PDB entry 9JYY | electron microscopy, 3.00 A resolution | chains G and I of the 28 polymer chains in the assembly

Chain G:
Molecule: Internal virion protein gp15
From: Escherichia phage T7
Amino-acid sequence (747 residues; row label = number of the first residue in the row):
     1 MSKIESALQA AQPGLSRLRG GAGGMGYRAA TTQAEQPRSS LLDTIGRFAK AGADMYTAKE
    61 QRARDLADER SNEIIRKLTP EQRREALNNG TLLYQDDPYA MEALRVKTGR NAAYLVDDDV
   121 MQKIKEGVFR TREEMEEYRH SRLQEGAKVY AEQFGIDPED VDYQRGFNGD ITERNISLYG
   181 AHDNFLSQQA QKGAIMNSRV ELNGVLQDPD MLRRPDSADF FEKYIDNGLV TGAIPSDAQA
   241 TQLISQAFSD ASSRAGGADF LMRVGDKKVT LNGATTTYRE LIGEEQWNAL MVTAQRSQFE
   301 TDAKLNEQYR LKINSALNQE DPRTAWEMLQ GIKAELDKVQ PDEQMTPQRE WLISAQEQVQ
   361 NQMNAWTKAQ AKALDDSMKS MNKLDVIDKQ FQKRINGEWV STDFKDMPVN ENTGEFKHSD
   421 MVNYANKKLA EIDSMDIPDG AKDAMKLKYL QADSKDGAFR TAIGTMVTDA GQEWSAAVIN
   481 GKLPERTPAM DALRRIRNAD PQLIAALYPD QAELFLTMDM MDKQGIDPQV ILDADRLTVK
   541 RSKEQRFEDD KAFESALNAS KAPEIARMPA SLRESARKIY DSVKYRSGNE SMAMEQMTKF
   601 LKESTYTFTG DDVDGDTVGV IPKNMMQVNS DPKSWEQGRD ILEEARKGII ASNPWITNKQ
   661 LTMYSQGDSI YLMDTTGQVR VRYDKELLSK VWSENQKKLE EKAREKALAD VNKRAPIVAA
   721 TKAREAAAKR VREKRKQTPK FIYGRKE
Not modelled in the structure: 1-40, 712-747

Chain I:
Molecule: Peptidoglycan transglycosylase gp16
From: Escherichia phage T7
Notes: EC 4.2.2.-
Reference sequence: P03726 (EXLYS_BPT7); residue numbers follow UniProt; this construct covers 1-1318
Amino-acid sequence (1318 residues; numbered 1 to 1318; the number before each row is that of its first residue):
     1 MDKYDKNVPS DYDGLFQKAA DANGVSYDLL RKVAWTESRF VPTAKSKTGP LGMMQFTKAT
    61 AKALGLRVTD GPDDDRLNPE LAINAAAKQL AGLVGKFDGD ELKAALAYNQ GEGRLGNPQL
   121 EAYSKGDFAS ISEEGRNYMR NLLDVAKSPM AGQLETFGGI TPKGKGIPAE VGLAGIGHKQ
   181 KVTQELPEST SFDVKGIEQE ATAKPFAKDF WETHGETLDE YNSRSTFFGF KNAAEAELSN
   241 SVAGMAFRAG RLDNGFDVFK DTITPTRWNS HIWTPEELEK IRTEVKNPAY INVVTGGSPE
   301 NLDDLIKLAN ENFENDSRAA EAGLGAKLSA GIIGAGVDPL SYVPMVGVTG KGFKLINKAL
   361 VVGAESAALN VASEGLRTSV AGGDADYAGA ALGGFVFGAG MSAISDAVAA GLKRSKPEAE
   421 FDNEFIGPMM RLEARETARN ANSADLSRMN TENMKFEGEH NGVPYEDLPT ERGAVVLHDG
   481 SVLSASNPIN PKTLKEFSEV DPEKAARGIK LAGFTEIGLK TLGSDDADIR RVAIDLVRSP
   541 TGMQSGASGK FGATASDIHE RLHGTDQRTY NDLYKAMSDA MKDPEFSTGG AKMSREETRY
   601 TIYRRAALAI ERPELQKALT PSERIVMDII KRHFDTKREL MENPAIFGNT KAVSIFPESR
   661 HKGTYVPHVY DRHAKALMIQ RYGAEGLQEG IARSWMNSYV SRPEVKARVD EMLKELHGVK
   721 EVTPEMVEKY AMDKAYGISH SDQFTNSSII EENIEGLVGI ENNSFLEARN LFDSDLSITM
   781 PDGQQFSVND LRDFDMFRIM PAYDRRVNGD IAIMGSTGKT TKELKDEILA LKAKAEGDGK
   841 KTGEVHALMD TVKILTGRAR RNQDTVWETS LRAINDLGFF AKNAYMGAQN ITEIAGMIVT
   901 GNVRALGHGI PILRDTLYKS KPVSAKELKE LHASLFGKEV DQLIRPKRAD IVQRLREATD
   961 TGPAVANIVG TLKYSTQELA ARSPWTKLLN GTTNYLLDAA RQGMLGDVIS ATLTGKTTRW
  1021 EKEGFLRGAS VTPEQMAGIK SLIKEHMVRG EDGKFTVKDK QAFSMDPRAM DLWRLADKVA
  1081 DEAMLRPHKV SLQDSHAFGA LGKMVMQFKS FTIKSLNSKF LRTFYDGYKN NRAIDAALSI
  1141 ITSMGLAGGF YAMAAHVKAY ALPKEKRKEY LERALDPTMI AHAALSRSSQ LGAPLAMVDL
  1201 VGGVLGFESS KMARSTILPK DTVKERDPNK PYTSREVMGA MGSNLLEQMP SAGFVANVGA
  1261 TLMNAAGVVN SPNKATEQDF MTGLMNSTKE LVPNDPLTQQ LVLKIYEANG VNLRERRK
Not modelled in the structure: 1-7, 158-221, 1210-1232, 1318

Interface between chain G and chain I:
Pairs across the interface - 76 pairs, chain G then chain I:
  Trp399(G) with Lys125(I); Asp127(I)
  Lys551(G) with Thr295(I), hydrogen bond (side chain-backbone); Leu308(I)
  Glu554(G) with Thr295(I); Gly296(I)
  Asn558(G) with Thr295(I), hydrogen bond; Val343(I); Gly1127(I); Tyr1128(I), hydrogen bond
  Ala559(G) with Val343(I), hydrophobic
  Lys561(G) with Ser341(I); Tyr342(I)
  Arg567(G) with Arg1122(I); Thr1123(I); Asp1126(I), salt bridge
  Asp612(G) with Arg414(I), salt bridge
  Val613(G) with Arg414(I)
  Thr617(G) with Lys1119(I)
  Val618(G) with Lys1119(I)
  Asp640(G) with Val242(I)
  Ile641(G) with Met245(I), hydrophobic; Ala246(I)
  Glu644(G) with Val242(I); Ala243(I)
  Ala645(G) with Phe227(I), hydrophobic; Ala246(I), hydrophobic
  Gly648(G) with Phe227(I)
  Ser652(G) with Ser225(I), hydrogen bond; Thr226(I)
  Lys659(G) with Glu1307(I), hydrogen bond (side chain-backbone); Ala1308(I)
  Leu661(G) with Lys1119(I)
  Thr662(G) with Lys1119(I), hydrogen bond
  Tyr671(G) with Asp253(I)
  Met673(G) with Phe256(I), hydrophobic
  Thr675(G) with Ile1113(I); Lys1114(I); Asn1117(I), hydrogen bond (backbone-side chain)
  Thr676(G) with Ser1110(I); Lys1114(I)
  Gly677(G) with Phe256(I)
  Gln678(G) with Val1090(I); Ser1091(I); Leu1092(I)
  Arg680(G) with Lys147(I); Leu252(I); Asp253(I), salt bridge; Gly255(I); Phe256(I); Asp261(I), salt bridge
  Val681(G) with Gly250(I); Arg251(I); Leu252(I), hydrophobic
  Arg682(G) with Leu143(I); Ala249(I); Gly250(I), hydrogen bond (backbone-backbone); Arg251(I), hydrogen bond (backbone-backbone)
  Tyr683(G) with Ala246(I), hydrogen bond (side chain-backbone); Ala249(I)
  Asp684(G) with Gly152(I)
  Glu686(G) with Gly152(I); Gln153(I), hydrogen bond (side chain-backbone); Thr156(I), hydrogen bond
  Leu687(G) with Thr156(I); Arg248(I); Ala249(I), hydrophobic; Arg251(I)
  Val691(G) with Met245(I); Arg248(I)
  Trp692(G) with Met245(I)
  Asn695(G) with Asn240(I), hydrogen bond (side chain-backbone); Met245(I), hydrogen bond
  Lys698(G) with Asn240(I)
  Leu699(G) with Asn240(I)
  Lys702(G) with Asn240(I)
Interface residues without a listed pair, chain G (43 interface residues in all): Ala566, Asn653, Asp674, Leu688
Interface residues without a listed pair, chain I (51 interface residues in all): Gly126, Glu155, Glu237, Asn254, Pro344

In short:
43 residues of chain G and 51 residues of chain I are in contact; the contacts include 14 hydrogen bonds and 4
salt bridges. Polar pairs include Arg567(G)-Asp1126(I), Asp612(G)-Arg414(I) and Arg680(G)-Asp253(I).
Here chain G is Internal virion protein gp15 and chain I is Peptidoglycan transglycosylase gp16, both from
Escherichia phage T7. Entry 9JYY (core proteins of mature T7) was determined by electron microscopy, deposited
together with 9JYZ and 9JZ0.
